8V6H - chains A and E of the 6 polymer chains in the assembly; structure by electron microscopy, 11.11 A resolution (very low resolution: no residue pairs are listed; an interface is given only as per-side residue counts).

== Chain A ==
Name: DNA polymerase alpha catalytic subunit
Organism: Xenopus laevis
Notes: EC 2.7.7.7
UniProt: Q9DE46 (DPOLA_XENLA); residue numbers follow UniProt; this construct covers 335-1458
Amino-acid sequence (1127 residues; row label = number of the first residue in the row):
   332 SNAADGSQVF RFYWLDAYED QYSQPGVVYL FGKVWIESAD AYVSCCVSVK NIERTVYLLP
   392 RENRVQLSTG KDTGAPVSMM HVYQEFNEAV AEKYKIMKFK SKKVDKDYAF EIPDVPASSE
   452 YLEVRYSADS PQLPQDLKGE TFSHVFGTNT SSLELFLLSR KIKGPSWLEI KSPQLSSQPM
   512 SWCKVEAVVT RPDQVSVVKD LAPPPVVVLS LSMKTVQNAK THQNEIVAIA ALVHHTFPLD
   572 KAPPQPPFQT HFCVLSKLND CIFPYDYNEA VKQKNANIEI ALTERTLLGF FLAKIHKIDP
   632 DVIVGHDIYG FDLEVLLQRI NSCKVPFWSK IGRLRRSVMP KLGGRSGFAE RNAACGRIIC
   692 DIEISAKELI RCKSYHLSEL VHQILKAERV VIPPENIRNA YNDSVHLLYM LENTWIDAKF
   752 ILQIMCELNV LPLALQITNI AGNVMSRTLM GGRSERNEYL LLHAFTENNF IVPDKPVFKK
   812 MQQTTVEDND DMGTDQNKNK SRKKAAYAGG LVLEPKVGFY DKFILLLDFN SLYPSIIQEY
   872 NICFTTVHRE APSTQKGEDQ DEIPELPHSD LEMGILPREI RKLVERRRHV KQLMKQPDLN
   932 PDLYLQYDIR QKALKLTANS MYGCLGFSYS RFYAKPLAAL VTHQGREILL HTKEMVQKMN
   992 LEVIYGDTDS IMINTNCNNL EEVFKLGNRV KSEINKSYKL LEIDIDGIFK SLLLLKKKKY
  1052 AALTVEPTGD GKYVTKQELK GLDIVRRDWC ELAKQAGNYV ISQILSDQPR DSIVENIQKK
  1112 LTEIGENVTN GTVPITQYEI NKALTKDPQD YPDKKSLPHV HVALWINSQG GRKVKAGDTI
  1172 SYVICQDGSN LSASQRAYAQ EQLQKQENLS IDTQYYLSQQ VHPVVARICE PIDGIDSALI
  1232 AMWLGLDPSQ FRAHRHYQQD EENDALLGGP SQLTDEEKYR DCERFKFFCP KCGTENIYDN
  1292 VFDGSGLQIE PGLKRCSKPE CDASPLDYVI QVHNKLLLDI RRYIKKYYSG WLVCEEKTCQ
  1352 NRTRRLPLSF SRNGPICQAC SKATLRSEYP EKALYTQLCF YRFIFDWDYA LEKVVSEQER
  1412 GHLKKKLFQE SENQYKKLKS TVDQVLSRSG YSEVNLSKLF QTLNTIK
Not modelled in the structure: 332-338, 809-835, 883-891, 1243-1270, 1453-1458
Construct notes: expression tag (332-334)
Curated features (UniProtKB/Swiss-Prot):
  - zinc finger: Cys-1280 to Pro-1310 (CysA-type)
  - motif: Cys-1345 to Cys-1371 (CysB motif)
  - binding site (Zn(2+)): Cys-1280, Cys-1283, Cys-1307, Cys-1312, Cys-1345, Cys-1350, Cys-1368, Cys-1371
Bound ions: Mg2+: Asp-859, Phe-860, Asp-1000 (together with 2'-deoxyguanosine-5'-triphosphate); Zn2+ site 1: Cys-1280, Cys-1283, Cys-1307, Cys-1312; Zn2+ site 2: Cys-1345, Cys-1350, Cys-1368, Cys-1371
Small-molecule neighbours: 2'-deoxyguanosine-5'-triphosphate (DGT): Asp-859, Phe-860, Asn-861, Ser-862, Leu-863, Tyr-864, Pro-865, Arg-918, Lys-922, Lys-946, Leu-947, Asn-950, Tyr-953, Gly-954, Asp-1000

== Chain E ==
Molecule: DNA template
Sequence (50 nucleotides; row label = number of the first residue in the row):
     1 TGTATGTATG TATGTCGCTA AGTTCACGCA GTATCCTGTA TGTATGTATG
Not modelled in the structure: 1-23, 40-50

== Chain A / chain E interface ==
At this resolution (11 A) residue pairs are not listed: 35 residues of chain A and 13 of chain E lie at the interface.

== Summary ==
The interface between chain A and chain E involves 35 residues on one side and 13 on the other. Ligands of
chain A: 2'-deoxyguanosine-5'-triphosphate. Asp-859(A), Phe-860(A) and Asp-1000(A) form the Mg2+ site. From
UniProt: 8 Zn2+-binding residues on chain A.
Here chain A is DNA polymerase alpha catalytic subunit (Xenopus laevis) and chain E is DNA template. Entry
8V6H (DNA initiation complex (configuration 2) of Xenopus laevis DNA polymerase alpha-primase) was determined
by electron microscopy, deposited together with 8G99, 8G9F, 8G9L, 8G9N, 8G9O, 8UCU and 8 further entries.
